Entry 8JAU (electron microscopy, 3.22 A resolution); this record covers chains C and D of the 10 polymer chains in the assembly.

[Chain C]
Protein: Elongin-B
Organism: Homo sapiens
Reference sequence: Q15370 (ELOB_HUMAN); residues 1-118 here = UniProt positions 1-118
Sequence (118 residues; numbered 1 to 118; the number before each row is that of its first residue):
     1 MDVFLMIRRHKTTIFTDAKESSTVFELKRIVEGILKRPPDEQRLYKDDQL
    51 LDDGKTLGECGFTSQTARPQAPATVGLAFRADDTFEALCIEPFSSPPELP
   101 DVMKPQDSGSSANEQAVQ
Unresolved in the structure: 1, 107-118
UniProt features mapped onto this chain:
  - modified residue: Met-1 (N-acetylmethionine), Thr-84 (Phosphothreonine), Ser-108 (Phosphoserine), Ser-111 (Phosphoserine)

[Chain D]
Protein: Elongin-C
Organism: Homo sapiens
Reference sequence: Q15369 (ELOC_HUMAN); residues 17-112 here = UniProt positions 17-112
Sequence (96 residues; numbered 17 to 112; the number before each row is that of its first residue):
    17 MYVKLISSDGHEFIVKREHALTSGTIKAMLSGPGQFAENETNEVNFREIP
    67 SHVLSKVCMYFTYKVRYTNSSTEIPEFPIAPEIALELLMAANFLDC

[Interface between chain C and chain D]
Residue-residue contacts - 44 pairs, chain C then chain D:
  Asp-2(C) / Arg-82(D)  salt bridge
  Phe-4(C) / Arg-82(D)
  Met-6(C) / Met-75(D)  hydrophobic
  Arg-8(C) / His-27(D)
  Lys-11(C) / Gly-26(D)
  Lys-11(C) / His-27(D)
  Lys-11(C) / Glu-28(D)  hydrogen bond (backbone-backbone)
  Thr-12(C) / Glu-28(D)
  Thr-13(C) / Glu-28(D)  hydrogen bond (backbone-backbone)
  Thr-13(C) / Phe-29(D)
  Thr-13(C) / Ile-30(D)  hydrogen bond (backbone-backbone)
  Ile-14(C) / Ile-30(D)
  Phe-15(C) / Phe-29(D)  hydrophobic
  Phe-15(C) / Ile-30(D)  hydrogen bond (backbone-backbone)
  Phe-15(C) / Cys-74(D)  hydrophobic
  Phe-15(C) / Met-75(D)  hydrophobic
  Ile-34(C) / Tyr-18(D)  hydrophobic
  Ile-34(C) / Ile-30(D)  hydrophobic
  Leu-35(C) / Ile-30(D)  hydrophobic
  Pro-69(C) / Met-75(D)
  Pro-69(C) / Thr-78(D)
  Pro-69(C) / Tyr-79(D)  hydrophobic
  Pro-69(C) / Tyr-83(D)  hydrophobic
  Gln-70(C) / Met-75(D)
  Gln-70(C) / Tyr-79(D)
  Gln-70(C) / Tyr-83(D)  hydrogen bond
  Gln-70(C) / Pro-91(D)
  Gln-70(C) / Pro-94(D)
  Pro-72(C) / Met-75(D)
  Glu-91(C) / His-27(D)
  Pro-92(C) / His-27(D)
  Phe-93(C) / Asp-25(D)
  Phe-93(C) / His-27(D)
  Phe-93(C) / Phe-29(D)  hydrophobic
  Phe-93(C) / Ser-67(D)
  Phe-93(C) / His-68(D)
  Phe-93(C) / Ser-71(D)
  Ser-94(C) / Asp-25(D)  hydrogen bond
  Ser-94(C) / His-68(D)
  Pro-96(C) / His-68(D)
  Pro-96(C) / Glu-98(D)
  Pro-96(C) / Ile-99(D)  hydrophobic
  Pro-97(C) / Glu-102(D)
  Leu-99(C) / Pro-97(D)
Other interface residues (no listed pair), chain C (24 interface residues in all): Thr-16, Ile-30, Ala-71
Other interface residues (no listed pair), chain D (26 interface residues in all): Val-31, Lys-32, Glu-92, Phe-93

[Overview]
Chain C and chain D form an interface of 24 and 26 residues respectively, with 6 hydrogen bonds and 1 salt
bridge. Polar contacts include Asp-2(C)/Arg-82(D), Gln-70(C)/Tyr-83(D) and Ser-94(C)/Asp-25(D).
Here chain C is Elongin-B and chain D is Elongin-C, both from Homo sapiens. Entry 8JAU (Structure of
CRL2APPBP2 bound with the C-degron of MRPL28 (dimer)) was determined by electron microscopy, deposited
together with 8JAL and 8JAR.
